7Z0H - chains O and Q of the 19 polymer chains in the assembly; structure by electron microscopy, 2.60 A resolution.

Chain O:
Molecule: DNA-directed RNA polymerase III subunit RPC3
From: Saccharomyces cerevisiae S288C
Reference sequence: P32349 (RPC3_YEAST); numbering as in UniProt (aligned over 1-654)
Amino-acid sequence (654 residues; numbered 1 to 654; the number before each row is that of its first residue):
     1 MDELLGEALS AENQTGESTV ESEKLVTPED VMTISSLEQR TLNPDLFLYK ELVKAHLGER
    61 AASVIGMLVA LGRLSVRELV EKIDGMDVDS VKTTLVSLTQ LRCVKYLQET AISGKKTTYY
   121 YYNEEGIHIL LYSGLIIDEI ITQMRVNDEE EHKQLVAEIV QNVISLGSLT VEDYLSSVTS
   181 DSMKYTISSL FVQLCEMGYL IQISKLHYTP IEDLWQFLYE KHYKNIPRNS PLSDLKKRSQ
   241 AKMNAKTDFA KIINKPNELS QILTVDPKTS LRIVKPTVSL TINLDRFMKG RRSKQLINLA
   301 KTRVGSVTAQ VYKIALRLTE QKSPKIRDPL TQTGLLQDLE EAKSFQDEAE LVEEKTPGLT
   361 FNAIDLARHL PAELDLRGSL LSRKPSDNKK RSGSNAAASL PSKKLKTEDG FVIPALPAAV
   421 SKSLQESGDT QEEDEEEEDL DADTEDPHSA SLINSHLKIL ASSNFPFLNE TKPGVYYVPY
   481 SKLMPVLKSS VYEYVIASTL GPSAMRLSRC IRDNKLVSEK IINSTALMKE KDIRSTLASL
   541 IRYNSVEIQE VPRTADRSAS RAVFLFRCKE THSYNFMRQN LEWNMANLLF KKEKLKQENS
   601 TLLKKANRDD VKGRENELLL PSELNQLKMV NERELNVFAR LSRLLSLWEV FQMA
Disordered / not traced: 1-24, 385-446
UniProt features mapped onto this chain:
  - region: L581 to L602 (Leucine-zipper)
  - modified residue: T27 (Phosphothreonine), S392 (Phosphoserine), S394 (Phosphoserine)

Chain Q:
Molecule: DNA-directed RNA polymerase III subunit RPC7
From: Saccharomyces cerevisiae S288C
Reference sequence: P17890 (RPC7_YEAST); numbering as in UniProt (aligned over 1-251)
Amino-acid sequence (268 residues; numbered 1 to 268; the number before each row is that of its first residue; X marks 17 residues of unknown identity (built as UNK)):
     1 MSSYRGGSRG GGSNYMSNLP FGLGYGDVGK NHITEFPSIP LPINGPITNK ERSLAVKYIN
    61 FGKTVKDGPF YTGSMSLIID QQENSKSGKR KPNIILDEDD TNDGIERYSD KYLKKRKIGI
   121 SIDDHPYNLN LFPNELYNVM GINKKKLLAI SKFNNADDVF TGTGLQDENI GLSMLAKLKE
   181 LAEDVDDAST GDGAAKGSKT GEGEDDDLAD DDFEEDEDEE DDDDYNAEKY FNNGDDDDYG
   241 DEEDPNEEAA FXXXXXXXXX XXXXXXXX
Disordered / not traced: 1-13, 76-100, 143-268
UniProt features mapped onto this chain:
  - modified residue: S189 (Phosphoserine)

How chain O and chain Q interact:
Pairs across the interface (78; chain O residue first):
  L25(O) - K30(Q)
  L25(O) - H32(Q)
  V26(O) - H32(Q)
  R40(O) - E35(Q)
  H56(O) - V65(Q)
  H56(O) - K66(Q)
  L57(O) - F70(Q)
  L57(O) - Y71(Q)
  G58(O) - Y71(Q)
  E59(O) - Y71(Q)
  E59(O) - G73(Q)
  R60(O) - T72(Q)  hydrogen bond (side chain-backbone)
  R60(O) - G73(Q)
  R60(O) - S74(Q)
  A61(O) - T72(Q)
  K92(O) - E135(Q)
  K92(O) - L136(Q)
  K92(O) - N138(Q)
  K92(O) - V139(Q)
  T93(O) - T72(Q)
  T93(O) - I122(Q)
  T94(O) - T72(Q)  hydrogen bond
  L95(O) - L136(Q)  hydrophobic
  V96(O) - I122(Q)  hydrophobic
  V96(O) - L136(Q)  hydrophobic
  V96(O) - M140(Q)  hydrophobic
  S97(O) - T72(Q)
  T99(O) - F132(Q)
  Q100(O) - F70(Q)
  Q100(O) - Y127(Q)
  Q100(O) - F132(Q)
  Y106(O) - N130(Q)
  Y106(O) - L131(Q)  hydrogen bond (side chain-backbone)
  Y106(O) - F132(Q)
  Y106(O) - P133(Q)  hydrophobic
  T118(O) - E135(Q)
  Y120(O) - P133(Q)
  Y120(O) - L136(Q)
  L130(O) - F61(Q)
  S133(O) - F61(Q)
  G134(O) - L54(Q)
  G134(O) - K57(Q)
  G134(O) - Y58(Q)
  L135(O) - L54(Q)  hydrophobic
  L135(O) - Y58(Q)
  I137(O) - K57(Q)
  D138(O) - L54(Q)
  D138(O) - K57(Q)  salt bridge
  I164(O) - F61(Q)  hydrophobic
  S165(O) - T64(Q)
  S165(O) - V65(Q)
  S165(O) - F70(Q)
  L166(O) - F70(Q)  hydrophobic
  L166(O) - H125(Q)
  D173(O) - P126(Q)
  I203(O) - L131(Q)  hydrophobic
  T277(O) - N128(Q)
  S279(O) - N128(Q)  hydrogen bond
  S279(O) - L131(Q)
  S498(O) - P42(Q)
  T499(O) - I39(Q)
  L635(O) - R52(Q)
  L635(O) - A55(Q)  hydrophobic
  F638(O) - A55(Q)  hydrophobic
  F638(O) - Y58(Q)  hydrophobic
  F638(O) - I59(Q)  hydrophobic
  A639(O) - E51(Q)
  R640(O) - I43(Q)
  R640(O) - N44(Q)
  L641(O) - Y58(Q)  hydrophobic
  S642(O) - E51(Q)
  S642(O) - L54(Q)
  R643(O) - I43(Q)  hydrogen bond (side chain-backbone)
  R643(O) - G45(Q)
  R643(O) - P46(Q)  hydrogen bond (side chain-backbone)
  R643(O) - E51(Q)  salt bridge
  L644(O) - I43(Q)  hydrophobic
  L645(O) - Y58(Q)
Interface residues without a listed pair, chain O (56 interface residues in all): V31, S35, L101, T117, I129, L131, T170, S204, Y208, V278, N607, E634
Interface residues without a listed pair, chain Q (43 interface residues in all): F36, G62, K63, M75

Summary:
The interface between chain O and chain Q involves 56 residues on one side and 43 on the other, with 6
hydrogen bonds and 2 salt bridges. Polar pairs include D138(O)-K57(Q), R643(O)-E51(Q) and R60(O)-T72(Q).
Chain O is DNA-directed RNA polymerase III subunit RPC3 and chain Q is DNA-directed RNA polymerase III subunit
RPC7, both from Saccharomyces cerevisiae S288C; the structure, Structure of yeast RNA Polymerase III-Ty1
integrase complex at 2.6 A (focus subunit AC40), was determined by electron microscopy together with 7Z2Z,
7Z30, 7Z31 and 8BWS from the same study.
